Entry 6A3G (X-ray diffraction, 1.90 A resolution); this record covers chains A and D of the 4 polymer chains in the assembly.

# Chain A (and D)
Molecule: Putative dehydrogenase
From: Pseudarthrobacter phenanthrenivorans (strain DSM 18606 / JCM 16027 / LMG 23796 / Sphe3)
Notes: chain D of this document is another copy of the same molecule, construct and numbering; everything in this record applies to it too
Reference sequence: F0M433 (F0M433_PSEPM); residue numbers follow UniProt; this construct covers 1-390
Sequence (410 residues; numbered -19 to 390; the number before each row is that of its first residue; numbers below 1 keep their minus sign (Met-19 is residue -19)):
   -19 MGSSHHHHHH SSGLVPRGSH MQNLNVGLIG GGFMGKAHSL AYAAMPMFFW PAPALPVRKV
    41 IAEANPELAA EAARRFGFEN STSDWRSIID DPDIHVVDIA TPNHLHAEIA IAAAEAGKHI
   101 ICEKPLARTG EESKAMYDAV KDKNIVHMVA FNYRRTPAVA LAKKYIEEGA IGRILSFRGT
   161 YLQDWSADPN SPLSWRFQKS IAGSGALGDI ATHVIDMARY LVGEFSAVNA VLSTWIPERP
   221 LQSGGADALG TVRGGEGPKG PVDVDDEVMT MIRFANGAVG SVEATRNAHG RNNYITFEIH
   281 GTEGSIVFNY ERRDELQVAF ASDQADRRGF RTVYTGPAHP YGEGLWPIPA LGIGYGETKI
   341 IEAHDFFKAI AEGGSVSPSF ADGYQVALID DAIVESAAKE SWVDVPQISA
Not modelled in the structure: -19 to 0, 223-238, 389-390 (chain D: -19 to 1, 222-237, 389-390)
Construct notes: expression tag (-19 to 0)
Residues lining bound ligands: NADH (NAI; 1,4-dihydronicotinamide adenine dinucleotide): Ile9, Gly10, Gly11, Gly12, Phe13, Met14, Ala42, Glu43, Ala44, Leu48, Trp65, Ala80, Thr81, Pro82, Asn83, Leu85, His86, Glu103, Lys104, Pro105, Ala130, Asn132, Tyr133, Trp175, Arg176, Asp189, His193, Tyr335, Lys339
From the paper describing this entry:
  - binding site for NADH: Phe13, Met14, Glu43, Thr81, Asn83, Glu103, Lys104, Ala130, Asn132, Trp175, Tyr335
  - specificity-determining residues: Glu43
  - catalytic residues: Glu103, His193 (proposed by the authors, not directly observed)

# How chain A and chain D interact
Contacting residue pairs - 34 pairs, chain A then chain D:
  Leu141(A) with Asp306(D)
  Lys144(A) with Asp306(D), salt bridge
  Tyr145(A) with Asp306(D), hydrogen bond (side chain-backbone); Arg307(D)
  Glu148(A) with Arg307(D), salt bridge
  Ala150(A) with Arg307(D)
  Asp303(A) with Arg311(D), salt bridge
  Ala305(A) with Ala318(D); His319(D)
  Asp306(A) with Leu141(D); Lys144(D), salt bridge; Tyr145(D), hydrogen bond (backbone-side chain); Val313(D); Ala318(D); His319(D), hydrogen bond (backbone-side chain)
  Arg307(A) with Tyr145(D); Glu148(D), salt bridge; Arg311(D), hydrogen bond (backbone-side chain)
  Arg308(A) with Val313(D)
  Gly309(A) with Thr312(D)
  Phe310(A) with Phe310(D); Arg311(D); Thr312(D), hydrogen bond (backbone-backbone)
  Arg311(A) with Asp303(D), salt bridge; Arg307(D), hydrogen bond (side chain-backbone); Phe310(D); Arg311(D)
  Thr312(A) with Gly309(D); Phe310(D), hydrogen bond (backbone-backbone)
  Val313(A) with Arg307(D)
  Ala318(A) with Ala305(D); Asp306(D)
  His319(A) with Ala305(D); Asp306(D), hydrogen bond (side chain-backbone)
Also at the interface, not in a pair above, chain A (18 interface residues in all): Phe300
Also at the interface, not in a pair above, chain D (18 interface residues in all): Ala150, Phe300, Arg308

# Overview
Chain A and chain D each contribute 18 residues to their interface, with 8 hydrogen bonds and 6 salt bridges.
Among the polar pairs are Lys144(A)-Asp306(D), Glu148(A)-Arg307(D) and Asp303(A)-Arg311(D). Bound to chain A:
NADH. From the paper: catalytic residues Glu103(A) and His193(A); a binding site for NADH at Phe13(A),
Met14(A) and Glu43(A) among others.
Both chains are Putative dehydrogenase (Pseudarthrobacter phenanthrenivorans (strain DSM 18606 / JCM 16027 /
LMG 23796 / Sphe3)). Entry 6A3G (Levoglucosan dehydrogenase, complex with NADH) was determined by X-ray
diffraction, deposited together with 6A3F, 6A3I and 6A3J.
